PDB entry 6JFU | X-ray diffraction, 3.20 A resolution | chains A and B of the 4 polymer chains in the assembly

Chain A:
Name: CRISPR-associated endonuclease Cas9
From: Neisseria meningitidis
Notes: EC 3.1.-.-
Sequence (1083 residues; each row starts with the number of its first residue; numbering starts at 0):
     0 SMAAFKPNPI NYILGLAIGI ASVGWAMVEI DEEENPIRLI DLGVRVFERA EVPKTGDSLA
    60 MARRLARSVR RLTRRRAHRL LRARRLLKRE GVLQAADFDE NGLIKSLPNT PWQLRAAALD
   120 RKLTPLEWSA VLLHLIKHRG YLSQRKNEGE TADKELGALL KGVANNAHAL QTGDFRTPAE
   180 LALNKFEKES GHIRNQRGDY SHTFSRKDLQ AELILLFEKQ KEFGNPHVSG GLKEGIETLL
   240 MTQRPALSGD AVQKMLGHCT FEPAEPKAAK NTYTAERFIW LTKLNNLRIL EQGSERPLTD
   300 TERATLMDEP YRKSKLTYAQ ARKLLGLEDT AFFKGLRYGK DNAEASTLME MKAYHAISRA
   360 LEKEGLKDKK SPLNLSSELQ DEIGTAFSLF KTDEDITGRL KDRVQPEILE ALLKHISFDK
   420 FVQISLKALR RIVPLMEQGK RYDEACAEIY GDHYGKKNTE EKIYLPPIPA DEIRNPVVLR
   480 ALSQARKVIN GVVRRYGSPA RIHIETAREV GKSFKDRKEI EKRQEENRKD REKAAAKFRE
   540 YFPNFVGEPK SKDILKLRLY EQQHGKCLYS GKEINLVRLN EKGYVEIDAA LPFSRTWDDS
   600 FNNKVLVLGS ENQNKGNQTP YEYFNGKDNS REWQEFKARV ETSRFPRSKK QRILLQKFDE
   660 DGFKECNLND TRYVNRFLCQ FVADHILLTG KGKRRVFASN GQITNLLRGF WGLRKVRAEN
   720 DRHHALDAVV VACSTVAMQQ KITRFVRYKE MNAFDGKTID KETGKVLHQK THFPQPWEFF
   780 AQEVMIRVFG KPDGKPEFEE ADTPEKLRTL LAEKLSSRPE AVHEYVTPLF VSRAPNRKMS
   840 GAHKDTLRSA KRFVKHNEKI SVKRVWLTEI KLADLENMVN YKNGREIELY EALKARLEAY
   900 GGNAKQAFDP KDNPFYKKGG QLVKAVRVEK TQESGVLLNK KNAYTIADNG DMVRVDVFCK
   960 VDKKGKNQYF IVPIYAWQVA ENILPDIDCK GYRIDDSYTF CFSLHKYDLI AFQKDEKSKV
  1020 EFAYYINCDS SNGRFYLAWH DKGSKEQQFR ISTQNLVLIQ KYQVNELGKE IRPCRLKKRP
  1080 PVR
Unresolved in the structure: 0-6, 337-342, 521-668, 686-694, 709-713, 748-768, 815-817
Disulfide bonds: Cys958-Cys1000
From the paper describing this entry:
  - binding site for non-target strand: Asp1028
  - binding site for target-strand DNA: Arg1033
  - specificity-determining residues: Asp1028, Arg1033
  - mutagenesis - D1028A, R1033A: abolished catalytic activity
  - mutagenesis - N1031A: unchanged catalytic activity

Chain B:
Molecule: sgRNA
Sequence (135 nucleotides; numbered 1 to 135; the number before each row is that of its first residue):
     1 GGUCACUCUG CUAUUUAACU UUACGUUGUA GCUCCCUUUC UCGAAAGAGA ACCGUUGCUA
    61 CAAUAAGGCC GUCUGAAAAG AUGUGCCGCA ACGCUCUGCC CCUUAAAGCU CCUGCUUUAA
   121 GGGGCAUCGU UUAUC
Unresolved in the structure: 72-82, 104-119, 133-135

Interface between chain A and chain B:
Residue-residue contacts (195):
  Arg44(A) with C125(B), salt bridge to the phosphate
  Ser57(A) with A17(B), hydrogen bond to the phosphate
  Leu58(A) with A90(B), sugar contact; A91(B), phosphate contact
  Ala59(A) with A17(B), phosphate contact; A90(B), sugar contact
  Arg62(A) with A18(B), salt bridge to the phosphate; C89(B), salt bridge to the phosphate; A90(B), base contact
  Arg63(A) with A17(B), salt bridge to the phosphate; A18(B), salt bridge to the phosphate; C19(B), phosphate contact
  Ala65(A) with C89(B), base contact
  Arg66(A) with A18(B), salt bridge to the phosphate; C19(B), salt bridge to the phosphate; G88(B), phosphate contact
  Val68(A) with A65(B), phosphate contact
  Arg69(A) with A65(B), hydrogen bond to the base; G88(B), salt bridge to the phosphate; C89(B), salt bridge to the phosphate
  Arg70(A) with C19(B), salt bridge to the phosphate; U20(B), salt bridge to the phosphate
  Leu71(A) with U21(B), base contact; U22(B), phosphate contact
  Thr72(A) with U64(B), phosphate contact
  Arg74(A) with U20(B), salt bridge to the phosphate; U21(B), salt bridge to the phosphate
  Arg75(A) with A23(B), salt bridge to the phosphate
  His77(A) with U84(B), hydrogen bond to the sugar
  Arg78(A) with U22(B), salt bridge to the phosphate
  Leu79(A) with A62(B), phosphate contact
  Arg81(A) with U84(B), base contact
  Arg83(A) with A62(B), salt bridge to the phosphate
  Leu102(A) with A62(B), sugar contact
  Pro107(A) with A60(B), sugar contact
  Asn108(A) with G31(B), hydrogen bond to the base; U59(B), hydrogen bond to the sugar; A60(B), sugar contact
  Pro110(A) with U59(B), sugar contact; A60(B), sugar contact
  Trp111(A) with U59(B), phosphate contact; A60(B), hydrogen bond to the phosphate
  His133(A) with A60(B), salt bridge to the phosphate; C61(B), phosphate contact
  Lys136(A) with C61(B), salt bridge to the phosphate; A62(B), salt bridge to the phosphate
  His137(A) with A23(B), phosphate contact; C61(B), salt bridge to the phosphate
  Arg138(A) with U21(B), hydrogen bond to the phosphate; U22(B), salt bridge to the phosphate; A23(B), phosphate contact
  Gly139(A) with U22(B), sugar contact; A23(B), hydrogen bond to the phosphate
  Tyr140(A) with U22(B), sugar contact
  Gln143(A) with U20(B), base contact
  Phe185(A) with C58(B), sugar contact
  His191(A) with C58(B), phosphate contact; U59(B), phosphate contact
  Ile192(A) with U59(B), hydrogen bond to the phosphate
  Arg193(A) with C24(B), salt bridge to the phosphate; U59(B), hydrogen bond to the phosphate; A60(B), salt bridge to the phosphate
  Asn194(A) with A23(B), hydrogen bond to the sugar; C24(B), hydrogen bond to the phosphate
  Gln195(A) with C24(B), phosphate contact; G25(B), phosphate contact; C58(B), hydrogen bond to the phosphate
  Arg196(A) with C24(B), phosphate contact; G25(B), hydrogen bond to the phosphate
  Gly197(A) with C24(B), hydrogen bond to the sugar
  Asp198(A) with A23(B), hydrogen bond to the sugar
  Arg205(A) with U21(B), sugar contact; U22(B), sugar contact
  Gln242(A) with U20(B), sugar contact; U21(B), hydrogen bond to the sugar
  Arg243(A) with U20(B), hydrogen bond to the sugar; U21(B), phosphate contact
  Pro244(A) with U20(B), sugar contact
  Ala245(A) with C19(B), hydrogen bond to the sugar; U20(B), sugar contact
  Thr259(A) with U7(B), phosphate contact; C8(B), hydrogen bond to the phosphate
  Lys269(A) with G10(B), salt bridge to the phosphate; C11(B), salt bridge to the phosphate
  Phe277(A) with C8(B), sugar contact
  Ile278(A) with U9(B), sugar contact; G10(B), phosphate contact
  Thr281(A) with U9(B), sugar contact
  Val421(A) with U9(B), phosphate contact
  Gln422(A) with C8(B), hydrogen bond to the phosphate; U9(B), hydrogen bond to the phosphate
  Tyr441(A) with U7(B), hydrogen bond to the sugar; C8(B), hydrogen bond to the sugar
  Tyr463(A) with G123(B), hydrogen bond to the phosphate
  Pro466(A) with G93(B), sugar contact
  Arg473(A) with U16(B), hydrogen bond to the sugar
  Asn474(A) with U15(B), sugar contact
  Arg479(A) with A91(B), salt bridge to the phosphate; C92(B), salt bridge to the phosphate
  Ser482(A) with G93(B), phosphate contact
  Lys511(A) with U14(B), hydrogen bond to the sugar; U15(B), hydrogen bond to the sugar
  Arg675(A) with A5(B), salt bridge to the phosphate; C6(B), salt bridge to the phosphate
  Arg746(A) with G2(B), sugar contact; U3(B), sugar contact
  Pro834(A) with A126(B), phosphate contact
  Arg836(A) with C125(B), hydrogen bond to the sugar; A126(B), phosphate contact
  Lys837(A) with A90(B), salt bridge to the phosphate; A91(B), salt bridge to the phosphate
  Met838(A) with U127(B), base contact
  Ser839(A) with A90(B), hydrogen bond to the phosphate
  Gly840(A) with A65(B), hydrogen bond to the base; A66(B), base contact; C89(B), sugar contact
  Ala841(A) with A65(B), base contact; C89(B), base contact
  His842(A) with A65(B), hydrogen bond to the sugar; A66(B), sugar contact
  Leu846(A) with U26(B), hydrogen bond to the sugar; U27(B), sugar contact; A63(B), base contact
  Arg847(A) with U27(B), sugar contact
  Ser848(A) with U27(B), phosphate contact; G28(B), hydrogen bond to the phosphate
  Lys850(A) with G54(B), salt bridge to the phosphate
  Lys862(A) with U26(B), phosphate contact; U27(B), phosphate contact
  Arg863(A) with U26(B), salt bridge to the phosphate; U27(B), hydrogen bond to the phosphate; G57(B), salt bridge to the phosphate
  Trp865(A) with G25(B), phosphate contact; U26(B), phosphate contact
  Val878(A) with G54(B), phosphate contact; U55(B), phosphate contact
  Asn879(A) with G54(B), hydrogen bond to the sugar; U55(B), sugar contact
  Asn882(A) with G54(B), sugar contact
  Arg884(A) with C36(B), hydrogen bond to the base; U37(B), base contact; C53(B), hydrogen bond to the base; G54(B), hydrogen bond to the base
  Glu885(A) with C35(B), hydrogen bond to the sugar; C36(B), sugar contact; U55(B), sugar contact
  Lys916(A) with C34(B), hydrogen bond to the base; C35(B), base contact; U55(B), sugar contact; U56(B), hydrogen bond to the sugar
  Lys917(A) with C34(B), hydrogen bond to the sugar; C35(B), phosphate contact
  Gly918(A) with C34(B), phosphate contact
  Gln920(A) with U33(B), hydrogen bond to the sugar; C34(B), hydrogen bond to the sugar; U56(B), hydrogen bond to the base; G57(B), sugar contact
  Leu921(A) with U56(B), hydrogen bond to the sugar; G57(B), sugar contact
  Val922(A) with U56(B), sugar contact
  Lys923(A) with G57(B), hydrogen bond to the phosphate; C58(B), salt bridge to the phosphate
  Ala924(A) with U56(B), phosphate contact; G57(B), hydrogen bond to the phosphate
  Val925(A) with U56(B), phosphate contact
  Arg926(A) with G28(B), salt bridge to the phosphate; U55(B), salt bridge to the phosphate; U56(B), hydrogen bond to the phosphate
  Leu937(A) with A65(B), sugar contact; A66(B), sugar contact
  Asn938(A) with A63(B), hydrogen bond to the sugar
  Asn941(A) with G28(B), hydrogen bond to the sugar; A62(B), sugar contact
  Ala942(A) with G28(B), sugar contact
  Tyr943(A) with U27(B), sugar contact; G28(B), sugar contact
  Thr944(A) with U27(B), hydrogen bond to the sugar; G28(B), sugar contact
  Arg953(A) with U127(B), hydrogen bond to the base
  Ala975(A) with A66(B), base contact
  Trp976(A) with A66(B), base contact
  Ala979(A) with A66(B), base contact; G67(B), hydrogen bond to the sugar
  Glu980(A) with A66(B), hydrogen bond to the sugar; G67(B), phosphate contact
  Arg1071(A) with C101(B), phosphate contact; C102(B), phosphate contact
  Cys1073(A) with C100(B), sugar contact; C101(B), phosphate contact
  Arg1074(A) with C100(B), phosphate contact; C101(B), hydrogen bond to the phosphate
  Leu1075(A) with C99(B), sugar contact; C100(B), sugar contact
  Pro1080(A) with U127(B), hydrogen bond to the base
  Arg1082(A) with U127(B), base contact
Also at the interface, not in a pair above, chain A (136 interface residues in all): Met60, Ala61, Ser67, Arg73, Ala76, Leu106, Thr109, Leu132, Gly190, Tyr199, Thr202, Met254, Phe260, Pro475, Thr742, Val745, Asn835, Thr845, Arg851, Val861, Gly883, Val935, Lys939, Pro1072, Pro1079, Val1081
Also at the interface, not in a pair above, chain B (66 interface residues in all): A30, G68, C86, C87, C94, G122

Overview:
The interface between chain A and chain B involves 136 residues on one side and 66 on the other; the contacts
include 58 hydrogen bonds and 37 salt bridges. Polar contacts include Arg69(A)-A65(B), Asn108(A)-G31(B) and
Gly840(A)-A65(B). From the paper: a binding site for non-target strand at Asp1028(A); D1028A and R1033A of
chain A abolish catalytic activity.
Chain A is CRISPR-associated endonuclease Cas9 (Neisseria meningitidis) and chain B is sgRNA; the structure,
Crystal structure of Nme2Cas9 in complex with sgRNA and target DNA (AGGCCC PAM), was determined by X-ray
diffraction, deposited together with 6JDQ, 6JDV, 6JE3, 6JE4, 6JE9, 6KC7 and 6KC8.
